Entry 4ZCJ (X-ray diffraction, 3.00 A resolution); this record covers chains C and D of the 6 polymer chains in the assembly.

== Chain C ==
Name: Hemagglutinin
From: Influenza A virus (strain A/Hong Kong/1/1968 H3N2)
Notes: fragment: HA1 chain
UniProt: Q91MA7 (HEMA_I68A4); residues 11-329 here correspond to UniProt positions 27-345 (UniProt number = residue number + 16)
Sequence (323 residues; numbered 7 to 329; the number before each row is that of its first residue):
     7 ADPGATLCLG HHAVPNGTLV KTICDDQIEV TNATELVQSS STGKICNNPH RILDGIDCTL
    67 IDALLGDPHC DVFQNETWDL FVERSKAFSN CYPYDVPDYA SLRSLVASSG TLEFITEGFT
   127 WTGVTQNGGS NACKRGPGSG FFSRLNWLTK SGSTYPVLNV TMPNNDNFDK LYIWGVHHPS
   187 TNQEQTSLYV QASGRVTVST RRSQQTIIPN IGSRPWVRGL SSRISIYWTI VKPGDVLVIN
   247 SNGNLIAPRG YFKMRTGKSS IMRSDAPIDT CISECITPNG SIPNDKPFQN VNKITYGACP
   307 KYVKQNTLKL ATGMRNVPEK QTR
Unresolved in the structure: 7-8, 325-329
Disulfides: Cys52-Cys277, Cys64-Cys76, Cys97-Cys139, Cys281-Cys305
Covalently attached groups: N-acetylglucosamine (NAG) linked to Asn285
Sequence notes: expression tag (7-10); engineered mutation Cys30 (Thr46 in Q91MA7)
Swiss-Prot annotation at these positions:
  - site: Arg329 (Cleavage)
  - glycosylation (N-linked (GlcNAc...) asparagine): Asn22, Asn38, Asn81, Asn165, Asn285

== Chain D ==
Name: Hemagglutinin
From: Influenza A virus (strain A/Hong Kong/1/1968 H3N2)
Notes: fragment: HA2 chain
UniProt: Q91MA7 (HEMA_I68A4); residues 1-176 here correspond to UniProt positions 346-521 (UniProt number = residue number + 345)
Sequence (176 residues; row label = number of the first residue in the row):
     1 GLFGAIAGFI ENGWEGMIDG WYGFRHQNSE GTGQAADLKS TQAAIDCING KLNRVIEKTN
    61 EKFHQIEKEF SEVEGRIQDL EKYVEDTKID LWSYNAELLV ALENQHTIDL TDSEMNKLFE
   121 KTGRQLRENA EDMGNGCFKI YHKCDNACIE SIRNGTYDHD VYRDEALNNR FQIKGV
Unresolved in the structure: 172-176
Disulfides: Cys144-Cys148
Sequence notes: engineered mutation Cys47 (Gln392 in Q91MA7); conflict Gly123 (Arg468 in Q91MA7)
Swiss-Prot annotation at these positions:
  - glycosylation: Asn154 (N-linked (GlcNAc...) asparagine)

== How chain C and chain D interact ==
Pairs across the interface - 116 pairs, chain C then chain D:
  Pro9(C) with His142(D); Lys143(D)
  Gly10(C) with Ile140(D); His142(D)
  Ala11(C) with Gln27(D); Phe138(D); Lys139(D); Ile140(D), hydrogen bond (backbone-backbone); His142(D)
  Thr12(C) with His26(D); Gln27(D), hydrogen bond (backbone-backbone); Met133(D); Phe138(D)
  Leu13(C) with Phe24(D), hydrophobic; Arg25(D); Thr122(D); Cys137(D); Phe138(D), hydrogen bond (backbone-backbone); Ile152(D), hydrophobic
  Cys14(C) with Trp14(D); Phe24(D); Arg25(D), hydrogen bond (backbone-backbone); Gly136(D); Cys137(D), disulfide
  Leu15(C) with Ile10(D); Trp14(D); Gly23(D); Phe24(D), hydrophobic; Met115(D), hydrophobic; Leu118(D), hydrophobic; Phe119(D), hydrophobic; Thr122(D); Gly136(D), hydrogen bond (backbone-backbone); Phe138(D), hydrophobic
  Gly16(C) with Trp14(D); Tyr22(D); Gly23(D), hydrogen bond (backbone-backbone); Met115(D)
  His17(C) with Ile6(D); Ile10(D); Gly13(D); Trp14(D), hydrogen bond (backbone-backbone); Trp21(D)
  His18(C) with Gly13(D); Trp14(D); Met17(D); Gly20(D); Trp21(D), hydrogen bond (backbone-backbone)
  Ala19(C) with Trp14(D), hydrogen bond (backbone-backbone); Glu15(D)
  Val26(C) with Asn104(D)
  Lys27(C) with Glu97(D), salt bridge; Val100(D); Asn104(D), hydrogen bond (backbone-side chain)
  Thr28(C) with Ala101(D); Asn104(D); Gln105(D), hydrogen bond; Ile108(D)
  Ile29(C) with Ala101(D), hydrogen bond (backbone-backbone); Leu102(D), hydrophobic; Gln105(D), hydrogen bond (backbone-side chain)
  Cys30(C) with Gln105(D), hydrogen bond (backbone-side chain)
  Ile34(C) with Ile108(D), hydrophobic
  Leu42(C) with Leu52(D), hydrophobic; Val100(D), hydrophobic
  Arg109(C) with Glu67(D), salt bridge
  Ser110(C) with His64(D), hydrogen bond
  Ser114(C) with His64(D)
  Lys264(C) with Phe63(D)
  Ser265(C) with His64(D)
  Ser266(C) with His64(D), hydrogen bond
  Arg269(C) with Glu67(D), salt bridge
  Pro293(C) with Leu52(D), hydrophobic; Ile56(D), hydrophobic
  Phe294(C) with Ala96(D), hydrophobic
  Lys299(C) with Lys68(D), hydrogen bond (backbone-side chain); Glu69(D), salt bridge; Glu85(D)
  Ile300(C) with Lys68(D)
  Thr301(C) with Gln65(D), hydrogen bond (backbone-side chain)
  Tyr302(C) with Lys62(D); Phe63(D), hydrophobic
  Gly303(C) with Lys62(D), hydrogen bond (backbone-backbone)
  Ala304(C) with Thr59(D); Asn60(D); Glu61(D)
  Lys307(C) with Trp92(D)
  Tyr308(C) with Ile89(D), hydrophobic; Trp92(D)
  Val309(C) with Trp92(D); Ser93(D)
  Lys310(C) with Ile89(D); Asp90(D), salt bridge; Ser93(D), hydrogen bond (backbone-side chain)
  Gln311(C) with Ser93(D), hydrogen bond (side chain-backbone); Glu97(D), hydrogen bond
  Leu314(C) with Ala96(D), hydrophobic; Glu97(D)
  Lys315(C) with Val100(D); Asn104(D), hydrogen bond (backbone-side chain)
  Leu316(C) with Val100(D), hydrophobic; Glu103(D); Asn104(D)
  Ala317(C) with Asn104(D), hydrogen bond (backbone-side chain)
  Thr318(C) with Trp21(D)
  Gly319(C) with Trp21(D); Thr107(D)
  Met320(C) with Ile6(D), hydrophobic; Trp21(D), hydrophobic; Tyr22(D); Thr111(D)
  Arg321(C) with Ile6(D)
  Val323(C) with Ala7(D), hydrophobic; Asn12(D); Gly13(D), hydrogen bond (backbone-backbone)
  Pro324(C) with Glu15(D)
Interface residues without a listed pair, chain C (58 interface residues in all): Val20, Pro21, Val36, His56, Ala113, Ile267, Glu280, Asn290, Asn298, Cys305
Interface residues without a listed pair, chain D (63 interface residues in all): Glu11, Asn28, Ile48, Leu99, Cys144, Asn169
Cross-chain cystine bridges: Cys14(C)-Cys137(D)

== Summary ==
58 residues of chain C face 63 of chain D across their interface; the contacts include 1 disulfide bond, 25
hydrogen bonds and 5 salt bridges. Polar pairs include Lys27(C)-Glu97(D), Arg109(C)-Glu67(D) and
Arg269(C)-Glu67(D). Covalently linked N-acetylglucosamine: at Asn285(C).
Here chain C is Hemagglutinin and chain D is Hemagglutinin, both from Influenza A virus (strain A/Hong
Kong/1/1968 H3N2). Entry 4ZCJ (Crystal structure of the A/Hong Kong/1/1968 (H3N2) influenza virus
hemagglutinin HA1 Cys30, HA2 Cys47 mutant) was determined by X-ray diffraction.
